9LJM - chains A and B; structure by X-ray diffraction, 1.90 A resolution.

Chain A (and B):
Protein: Flagellar motor protein MotS
Organism: Bacillus subtilis
Notes: chain B of this document is another copy of the same molecule, construct and numbering; everything in this record applies to it too
UniProtKB: A0AAX3RPD0 (A0AAX3RPD0_BACIU); residues 68-242 here = UniProt positions 68-242
Chain sequence (182 residues; each row starts with the number of its first residue):
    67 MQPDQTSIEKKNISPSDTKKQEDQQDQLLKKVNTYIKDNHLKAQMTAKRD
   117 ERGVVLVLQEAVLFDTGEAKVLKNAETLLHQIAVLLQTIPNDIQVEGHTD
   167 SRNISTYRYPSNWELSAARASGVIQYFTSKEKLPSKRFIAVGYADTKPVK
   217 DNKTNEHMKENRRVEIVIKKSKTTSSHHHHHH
Not modelled in the structure: 67-85, 238-248 (chain B: 67-82, 238-248)
Differences from the reference sequence: initiating methionine (67); expression tag (243-248)
Reported in the primary citation:
  - mutagenesis - D70A, D70A/E75A, E75A: increased stability
  - mutagenesis - D70A, E75A: decreased stability in response to high Na+ concentration
  - mutagenesis - D70A/E75A: unchanged stability in response to high Na+ concentration

Interface between chain A and chain B:
Residue-residue contacts (43; chain A residue first):
  Y173(A) with R174(B), hydrogen bond
  R174(A) with Y173(B), hydrogen bond (side chain-backbone); R174(B), hydrogen bond (side chain-backbone); P176(B); E180(B), salt bridge
  S177(A) with Q191(B), hydrogen bond
  W179(A) with S187(B), hydrogen bond (backbone-side chain); I190(B); Q191(B); T194(B); S201(B); F204(B)
  E180(A) with E180(B); A184(B); S187(B); G188(B)
  A183(A) with A183(B), hydrophobic; S187(B)
  A184(A) with E180(B)
  S187(A) with W179(B), hydrogen bond (side chain-backbone); E180(B); A183(B)
  G188(A) with E180(B)
  I190(A) with W179(B)
  Q191(A) with S177(B), hydrogen bond; W179(B); E180(B)
  T194(A) with W179(B)
  S201(A) with W179(B); T212(B)
  K202(A) with D211(B), salt bridge; T212(B)
  F204(A) with W179(B)
  I205(A) with V207(B), hydrophobic; Y209(B), hydrophobic
  A206(A) with A206(B); V207(B); G208(B), hydrogen bond (backbone-backbone)
  V207(A) with A206(B)
  G208(A) with I205(B); A206(B), hydrogen bond (backbone-backbone)
  Y209(A) with I205(B), hydrophobic
  T212(A) with S201(B)
Other interface residues (no listed pair), chain B (23 interface residues in all): K202

In short:
Chain A and chain B form an interface of 21 and 23 residues respectively; the contacts include 9 hydrogen
bonds and 2 salt bridges. Polar pairs include R174(A)-E180(B), K202(A)-D211(B) and Y173(A)-R174(B). The paper
reports that D70A, D70A/E75A and E75A of chain A increase stability; D70A and E75A of chain A reduce stability
in response to high Na+ concentration.
Chain A and chain B are both Flagellar motor protein MotS (Bacillus subtilis); the structure, Structure of the
periplasmic domain of MotS from Bacillus subtilis in 300 mM KCl, was determined by X-ray diffraction together
with 9LJK and 9LJL from the same study.
